Entry 7DY6 (electron microscopy, 3.68 A resolution); this record covers chains K and G of the 11 polymer chains in the assembly.

# Chain K
Protein: DNA-directed RNA polymerase subunit alpha
Organism: Escherichia coli (strain K12)
Notes: EC 2.7.7.6
UniProtKB: A0A4S5AL01 (A0A4S5AL01_ECOLI); residue numbers follow UniProt; this construct covers 1-329
Sequence (329 residues; row label = number of the first residue in the row):
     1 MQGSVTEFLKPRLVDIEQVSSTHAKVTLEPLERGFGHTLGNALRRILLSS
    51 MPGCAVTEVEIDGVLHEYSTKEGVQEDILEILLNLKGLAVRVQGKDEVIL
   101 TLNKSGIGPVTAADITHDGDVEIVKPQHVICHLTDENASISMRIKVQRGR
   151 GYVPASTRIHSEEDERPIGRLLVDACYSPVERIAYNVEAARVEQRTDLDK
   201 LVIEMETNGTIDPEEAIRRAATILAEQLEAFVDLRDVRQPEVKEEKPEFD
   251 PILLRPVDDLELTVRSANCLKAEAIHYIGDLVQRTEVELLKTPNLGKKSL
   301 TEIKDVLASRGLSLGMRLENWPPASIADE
Not modelled in the structure: 1-249, 290-297, 325-329

# Chain G
Molecule: 63-nt DNA strand
Sequence (63 nucleotides; row label = number of the first residue in the row; numbers below 1 keep their minus sign (DT-2 is residue -2)):
    -2 TCCCCTGCATCCGTGACAGCTCCCATTATAGCACAATTTAACACTTTTGT
    48 CAATCATTTTGTT
Not modelled in the structure: -2 to -1, 14-25, 29

# Interface between chain K and chain G
Residue-residue contacts - 8 pairs, chain K then chain G:
  Arg265(K) with DT56(G), phosphate contact
  Ser266(K) with DT56(G), phosphate contact
  Cys269(K) with DT56(G), phosphate contact; DT57(G), phosphate contact
  Leu289(K) with DG58(G), phosphate contact
  Lys298(K) with DT55(G), hydrogen bond to the phosphate; DT56(G), base contact
  Ser299(K) with DT57(G), hydrogen bond to the phosphate
Other interface residues (no listed pair), chain K (7 interface residues in all): Glu273

# In short
7 residues of chain K and 4 residues of chain G are in contact; the contacts include 2 hydrogen bonds. Polar
pairs include Lys298(K)-DT55(G) and Ser299(K)-DT57(G).
Here chain K is DNA-directed RNA polymerase subunit alpha (Escherichia coli (strain K12)) and chain G is a
63-nt DNA strand. Entry 7DY6 (A refined cryo-EM structure of an Escherichia coli RNAP-promoter open complex
(RPo) with SspA) was determined by electron microscopy.
